4ZV0 - chains A and B; structure by X-ray diffraction, 1.40 A resolution.

Chain A:
Name: antibacterial effector secreted protein (type VI secretion system)
Organism: Pseudomonas aeruginosa (strain ATCC 15692 / PAO1 / 1C / PRS 101 / LMG 12228)
Reference sequence: Q9I739 (Q9I739_PSEAE); numbering as in UniProt (aligned over 282-430)
Chain sequence (163 residues; each row starts with the number of its first residue):
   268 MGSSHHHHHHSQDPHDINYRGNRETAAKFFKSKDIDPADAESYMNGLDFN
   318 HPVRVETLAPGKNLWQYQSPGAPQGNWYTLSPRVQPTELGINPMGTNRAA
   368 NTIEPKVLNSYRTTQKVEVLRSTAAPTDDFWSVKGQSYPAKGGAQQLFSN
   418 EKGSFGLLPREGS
Not modelled in the structure: 268-281, 400-408, 428-430
Construct notes: initiating methionine (268); expression tag (269-281)
Modified positions: Mse268 (selenomethionine); Mse311 (selenomethionine; parent Met); Mse361 (selenomethionine; parent Met)
UniProt features mapped onto this chain:
  - mutagenesis: Asp396 (D396A: Approximately 225-fold loss of NAD(P)+ glycohydrolase activity)
From the paper describing this entry:
  - conformationally variable residues (order/disorder transition): Val400 to Lys408
  - catalytic residues: Asp396

Chain B:
Name: Tse6-binding/Tse6 immunity protein
Organism: Pseudomonas aeruginosa (strain ATCC 15692 / PAO1 / 1C / PRS 101 / LMG 12228)
Reference sequence: Q9I740 (Q9I740_PSEAE); numbering as in UniProt (aligned over 2-94)
Chain sequence (94 residues; row label = number of the first residue in the row):
     1 MTPIEYIDRALALVVDRLARYPGYEVLLSAEKQLQYIRSVLLDRSLDRSA
    51 LHRLTLGSIAVKEFDETDPELSRALKDAYYVGIRTGRGLKVDLP
Construct notes: initiating methionine (1)
Modified positions: Mse1 (selenomethionine)
From the paper describing this entry:
  - conformationally variable residues (side-chain flip): Lys62

How chain A and chain B interact:
Contacting residue pairs - 61 pairs, chain A then chain B:
  Ala305(A) with Tyr80(B), hydrophobic
  Asp306(A) with Arg73(B), salt bridge
  Glu308(A) with Tyr79(B); Ile83(B); Arg87(B), salt bridge
  Ser309(A) with Gly57(B); Ser58(B); Val61(B); Lys76(B); Tyr79(B)
  Tyr310(A) with Val61(B); Asp65(B), hydrogen bond; Lys76(B), hydrogen bond
  Asn312(A) with Leu54(B), hydrogen bond (side chain-backbone); Thr55(B); Leu56(B); Gly57(B), hydrogen bond (side chain-backbone); Ser58(B), hydrogen bond (side chain-backbone); Tyr79(B), hydrogen bond
  Gly313(A) with Ser58(B); Lys62(B), hydrogen bond (backbone-side chain)
  Ser336(A) with Thr67(B)
  Ala339(A) with Thr67(B)
  Pro340(A) with Glu66(B)
  Gln341(A) with Glu66(B)
  Gly342(A) with Glu66(B)
  Trp344(A) with Val61(B); Lys62(B)
  Leu356(A) with Lys62(B), hydrogen bond (backbone-side chain)
  Gly357(A) with Lys62(B)
  Ile358(A) with Lys62(B); Glu63(B)
  Asn359(A) with Glu25(B); Val26(B); Glu63(B), hydrogen bond (backbone-side chain)
  Mse361(A) with Tyr24(B), hydrogen bond (backbone-side chain)
  Gly362(A) with Tyr24(B)
  Thr363(A) with Tyr21(B); Tyr24(B)
  Arg365(A) with Arg20(B), hydrogen bond (backbone-side chain); Tyr21(B); Glu66(B); Thr67(B), hydrogen bond (side chain-backbone)
  Asn368(A) with Arg20(B), hydrogen bond; Tyr21(B)
  Thr369(A) with Tyr21(B)
  Ile370(A) with Tyr21(B), hydrophobic; Pro22(B); Tyr24(B), hydrophobic
  Lys373(A) with Glu63(B), salt bridge
  Ala391(A) with Lys62(B)
  Phe397(A) with Arg53(B)
  Trp398(A) with Ser29(B); Lys32(B); Gln33(B); Tyr36(B), hydrophobic; Ala50(B); Arg53(B), hydrogen bond (side chain-backbone); Leu54(B), hydrophobic
  Ser399(A) with Lys32(B)
  Gln413(A) with Lys62(B), hydrogen bond
Other interface residues (no listed pair), chain A (33 interface residues in all): Asn343, Asn364, Asp395
The authors on this interface:
  - residue pairs: Gln413(A)-Lys62(B)

Summary:
33 residues of chain A and 29 residues of chain B are in contact; the contacts include 15 hydrogen bonds and 3
salt bridges. Polar contacts include Asp306(A)-Arg73(B), Glu308(A)-Arg87(B) and Lys373(A)-Glu63(B). The paper
describes a contact between Gln413(A) and Lys62(B). The paper reports the catalytic residue Asp396(A);
conformational variability at Val400(A) and Lys62(B).
Here chain A is antibacterial effector secreted protein (type VI secretion system) and chain B is
Tse6-binding/Tse6 immunity protein, both from Pseudomonas aeruginosa (strain ATCC 15692 / PAO1 / 1C / PRS 101
/ LMG 12228). Entry 4ZV0 (Structure of Tse6 in complex with Tsi6) was determined by X-ray diffraction (same
publication as 4ZUY and 4ZV4).
